Entry 5DS4 (X-ray diffraction, 3.20 A resolution); this record covers chains D and E of the 8 polymer chains in the assembly.

== Chain D ==
Name: CRISPR-associated endonuclease Cas1
From: Escherichia coli (strain K12)
Notes: EC 3.1.-.-
Reference sequence: Q46896 (CAS1_ECOLI); residue numbers follow UniProt; this construct covers 1-305
Chain sequence (306 residues; each row starts with the number of its first residue; numbering starts at 0):
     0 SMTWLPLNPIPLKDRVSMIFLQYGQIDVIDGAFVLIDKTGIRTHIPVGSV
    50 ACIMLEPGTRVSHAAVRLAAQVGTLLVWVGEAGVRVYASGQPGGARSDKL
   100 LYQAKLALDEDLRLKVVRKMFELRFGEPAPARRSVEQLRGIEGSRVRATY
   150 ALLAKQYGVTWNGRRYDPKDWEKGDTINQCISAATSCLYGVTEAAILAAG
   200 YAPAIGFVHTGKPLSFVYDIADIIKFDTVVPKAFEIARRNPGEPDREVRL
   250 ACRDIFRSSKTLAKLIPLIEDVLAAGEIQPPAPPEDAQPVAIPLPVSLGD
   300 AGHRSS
Not modelled in the structure: 0-3, 93, 161-175, 273-305
Sequence notes: expression tag (0)
From the paper describing this entry:
  - binding site for the 28-nt DNA strand: Tyr22, Arg41, Arg66, Arg84, Tyr217, Arg245, Arg248
  - catalytic residues: Glu141, His208, Asp221
  - mutagenesis - R59D, R66D: decreased binding to 5 nt overhang protospacer
  - mutagenesis - R59D, R66D: decreased catalytic activity on protospacer substrates
  - mutagenesis - Y22A: decreased catalytic activity on splayed ends

== Chain E ==
Name: CRISPR-associated endoribonuclease Cas2
From: Escherichia coli (strain K12)
Notes: EC 3.1.-.-
Reference sequence: P45956 (CAS2_ECOLI); residues 1-94 here = UniProt positions 1-94
Chain sequence (104 residues; row label = number of the first residue in the row; numbering starts at 0):
     0 MMSMLVVVTENVPPRLRGRLAIWLLEVRAGVYVGDVSAKIREMIWEQIAG
    50 LAEEGNVVMAWATNTETGFEFQTFGLNRRTPVDLDGLRLVSFLPVGSSEN
   100 LYFQ
Not modelled in the structure: 0, 94-103
Sequence notes: initiating methionine (0); expression tag (95-103)
From the paper describing this entry:
  - binding site for the 28-nt DNA strand: Arg16, Arg77, Arg78

== How chain D and chain E interact ==
Residue-residue contacts - 27 pairs, chain D then chain E:
  Val15(D) - Glu65(E)
  Val15(D) - Leu86(E)  hydrophobic
  Ser16(D) - Glu65(E)
  Ile18(D) - Leu83(E)  hydrophobic
  Ile18(D) - Leu86(E)  hydrophobic
  Phe19(D) - Asp84(E)
  Gly39(D) - Pro93(E)
  Ile40(D) - Phe91(E)
  Ile40(D) - Pro93(E)
  Arg41(D) - Ser90(E)
  Arg41(D) - Phe91(E)  hydrogen bond (backbone-backbone)
  Thr42(D) - Val89(E)
  Thr42(D) - Ser90(E)
  His43(D) - Leu88(E)
  Ile44(D) - Leu88(E)  hydrophobic
  Pro45(D) - Leu88(E)
  Arg245(D) - Asp82(E)  salt bridge
  Arg245(D) - Asp84(E)
  Arg248(D) - Asp84(E)  salt bridge
  Leu249(D) - Asp84(E)
  Arg252(D) - Glu65(E)  salt bridge
  Arg252(D) - Leu83(E)  hydrogen bond (side chain-backbone)
  Arg252(D) - Asp84(E)  hydrogen bond (side chain-backbone)
  Arg252(D) - Leu86(E)
  Arg256(D) - Asn63(E)
  Arg256(D) - Thr64(E)
  Arg256(D) - Glu65(E)
Interface residues without a listed pair, chain D (19 interface residues in all): Met17, Leu20, Thr38
Interface residues without a listed pair, chain E (14 interface residues in all): Arg77, Gly85

== In short ==
19 residues of chain D and 14 residues of chain E are in contact, with 3 hydrogen bonds and 3 salt bridges.
Polar contacts include Arg245(D)-Asp82(E), Arg248(D)-Asp84(E) and Arg252(D)-Glu65(E). From the paper:
catalytic residues Glu141(D), His208(D) and Asp221(D); R59D and R66D of chain D reduce binding to 5 nt
overhang protospacer.
Chain D is CRISPR-associated endonuclease Cas1 and chain E is CRISPR-associated endoribonuclease Cas2, both
from Escherichia coli (strain K12); the structure, Crystal structure the Escherichia coli Cas1-Cas2 complex
bound to protospacer DNA, was determined by X-ray diffraction together with 5DS5 and 5DS6 from the same study.
